PDB entry 2PSV | X-ray diffraction, 1.75 A resolution | chains A and B

== Chain A (and B) ==
Protein: Protease
Source organism: Human immunodeficiency virus 1
Notes: chain B of this document is another copy of the same molecule, construct and numbering; everything in this record applies to it too
Reference sequence: O38732 (O38732_9HIV1); residues 1-99 here = UniProt positions 1-99
Sequence (99 residues; row label = number of the first residue in the row):
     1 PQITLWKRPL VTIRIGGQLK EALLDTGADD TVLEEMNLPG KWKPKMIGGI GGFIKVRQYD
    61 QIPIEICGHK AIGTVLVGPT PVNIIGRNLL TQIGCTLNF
Differences from the reference sequence: engineered mutation Lys-7 (Gln in O38732)
Ligand contacts: MUV (n-{(1S,2R)-1-benzyl-3-[(cyclopropylmethyl)(2-furylsulfonyl)amino]-2-hydroxypropyl}-n'-methylsuccinamide): Leu-23, Asp-25, Gly-27, Ala-28, Asp-29, Asp-30, Ile-47, Gly-48, Gly-49, Ile-50, Pro-81, Val-82, Ile-84

== How chain A and chain B interact ==
Residue-residue contacts (106):
  Pro-1(A) / Leu-97(B)
  Pro-1(A) / Asn-98(B)
  Pro-1(A) / Phe-99(B)  hydrogen bond (backbone-backbone)
  Gln-2(A) / Thr-96(B)  hydrogen bond
  Gln-2(A) / Leu-97(B)
  Gln-2(A) / Asn-98(B)  hydrogen bond
  Ile-3(A) / Thr-96(B)
  Ile-3(A) / Leu-97(B)  hydrogen bond (backbone-backbone)
  Ile-3(A) / Phe-99(B)  hydrophobic
  Thr-4(A) / Thr-96(B)
  Leu-5(A) / Thr-26(B)
  Leu-5(A) / Arg-87(B)  hydrogen bond (backbone-side chain)
  Leu-5(A) / Leu-90(B)  hydrophobic
  Leu-5(A) / Thr-91(B)
  Leu-5(A) / Cys-95(B)
  Trp-6(A) / Arg-87(B)  hydrogen bond (backbone-side chain)
  Trp-6(A) / Thr-91(B)
  Lys-7(A) / Arg-87(B)
  Arg-8(A) / Asp-29(B)  salt bridge
  Arg-8(A) / Arg-87(B)
  Pro-9(A) / Thr-26(B)
  Pro-9(A) / Arg-87(B)
  Leu-23(A) / Gly-27(B)
  Leu-24(A) / Thr-26(B)  hydrogen bond (backbone-side chain)
  Leu-24(A) / Gly-27(B)
  Leu-24(A) / Leu-97(B)  hydrophobic
  Leu-24(A) / Phe-99(B)  hydrophobic
  Asp-25(A) / Asp-25(B)
  Asp-25(A) / Thr-26(B)
  Asp-25(A) / Gly-27(B)  hydrogen bond (side chain-backbone)
  Thr-26(A) / Leu-5(B)
  Thr-26(A) / Pro-9(B)
  Thr-26(A) / Leu-24(B)  hydrogen bond (side chain-backbone)
  Thr-26(A) / Asp-25(B)
  Thr-26(A) / Thr-26(B)  hydrogen bond (side chain-backbone)
  Thr-26(A) / Leu-97(B)
  Gly-27(A) / Asp-25(B)  hydrogen bond (backbone-side chain)
  Asp-29(A) / Arg-8(B)  salt bridge
  Gly-49(A) / Ile-50(B)
  Ile-50(A) / Ile-47(B)  hydrophobic
  Ile-50(A) / Gly-48(B)
  Ile-50(A) / Gly-49(B)
  Ile-50(A) / Ile-50(B)  hydrogen bond (backbone-backbone)
  Ile-50(A) / Gly-51(B)  hydrogen bond (backbone-backbone)
  Ile-50(A) / Gly-52(B)
  Ile-50(A) / Ile-54(B)
  Ile-50(A) / Thr-80(B)
  Ile-50(A) / Ile-84(B)  hydrophobic
  Gly-51(A) / Ile-50(B)  hydrogen bond (backbone-backbone)
  Gly-51(A) / Gly-51(B)
  Gly-51(A) / Gly-52(B)
  Gly-51(A) / Ile-54(B)
  Gly-52(A) / Ile-50(B)
  Gly-52(A) / Gly-51(B)
  Ile-54(A) / Ile-50(B)
  Ile-54(A) / Gly-51(B)
  Cys-67(A) / Phe-99(B)  hydrophobic
  His-69(A) / Phe-99(B)
  Pro-79(A) / Ile-50(B)
  Thr-80(A) / Ile-50(B)
  Pro-81(A) / Gly-49(B)
  Pro-81(A) / Ile-50(B)
  Ile-84(A) / Ile-50(B)  hydrophobic
  Arg-87(A) / Leu-5(B)  hydrogen bond (side chain-backbone)
  Arg-87(A) / Trp-6(B)  hydrogen bond (side chain-backbone)
  Arg-87(A) / Lys-7(B)
  Arg-87(A) / Arg-8(B)
  Arg-87(A) / Pro-9(B)
  Leu-90(A) / Leu-5(B)  hydrophobic
  Thr-91(A) / Leu-5(B)
  Thr-91(A) / Trp-6(B)
  Ile-93(A) / Phe-99(B)
  Gly-94(A) / Asn-98(B)
  Gly-94(A) / Phe-99(B)
  Cys-95(A) / Leu-5(B)
  Cys-95(A) / Leu-97(B)  hydrophobic
  Cys-95(A) / Asn-98(B)
  Cys-95(A) / Phe-99(B)  hydrophobic
  Thr-96(A) / Gln-2(B)
  Thr-96(A) / Ile-3(B)
  Thr-96(A) / Thr-96(B)
  Thr-96(A) / Leu-97(B)
  Thr-96(A) / Asn-98(B)  hydrogen bond (backbone-backbone)
  Leu-97(A) / Pro-1(B)
  Leu-97(A) / Gln-2(B)
  Leu-97(A) / Ile-3(B)  hydrogen bond (backbone-backbone)
  Leu-97(A) / Pro-9(B)  hydrophobic
  Leu-97(A) / Leu-24(B)
  Leu-97(A) / Thr-26(B)
  Leu-97(A) / Cys-95(B)  hydrophobic
  Leu-97(A) / Thr-96(B)
  Leu-97(A) / Leu-97(B)  hydrophobic
  Asn-98(A) / Pro-1(B)
  Asn-98(A) / Gln-2(B)  hydrogen bond
  Asn-98(A) / Gly-94(B)
  Asn-98(A) / Cys-95(B)
  Asn-98(A) / Thr-96(B)  hydrogen bond (backbone-backbone)
  Asn-98(A) / Asn-98(B)  hydrogen bond
  Phe-99(A) / Pro-1(B)  hydrogen bond (backbone-backbone)
  Phe-99(A) / Ile-3(B)  hydrophobic
  Phe-99(A) / Leu-24(B)  hydrophobic
  Phe-99(A) / Cys-67(B)  hydrophobic
  Phe-99(A) / His-69(B)
  Phe-99(A) / Ile-93(B)
  Phe-99(A) / Gly-94(B)
  Phe-99(A) / Cys-95(B)  hydrophobic
Also at the interface, not in a pair above, chain A (41 interface residues in all): Val-32, Ile-47, Gly-48, Phe-53, Ile-66
Also at the interface, not in a pair above, chain B (39 interface residues in all): Thr-4, Leu-23, Val-32, Phe-53, Pro-81

== Summary ==
41 residues of chain A and 39 residues of chain B are in contact, with 22 hydrogen bonds and 2 salt bridges.
Among the polar pairs are Arg-8(A)/Asp-29(B), Gln-2(A)/Thr-96(B) and Gln-2(A)/Asn-98(B). Bound to chain A:
compound MUV.
Chain A and chain B are both Protease (Human immunodeficiency virus 1); the structure, Crystal Structure of
wild type HIV-1 protease in complex with CARB-KB45, was determined by X-ray diffraction together with 2PSU
from the same study.
